4CKP - chains E and F of the 6 polymer chains in the assembly; structure by X-ray diffraction, 3.45 A resolution.

Chain E (and F):
Protein: Sas-6
From: Leishmania major
Notes: fragment: n-terminal domain and part of the coiled coil domain, residues 97-320; chain F of this document is another copy of the same molecule, construct and numbering; everything in this record applies to it too
Reference sequence: E9AFQ5 (E9AFQ5_LEIMA); residue numbers follow UniProt; this construct covers 97-320
Amino-acid sequence (226 residues; each row starts with the number of its first residue):
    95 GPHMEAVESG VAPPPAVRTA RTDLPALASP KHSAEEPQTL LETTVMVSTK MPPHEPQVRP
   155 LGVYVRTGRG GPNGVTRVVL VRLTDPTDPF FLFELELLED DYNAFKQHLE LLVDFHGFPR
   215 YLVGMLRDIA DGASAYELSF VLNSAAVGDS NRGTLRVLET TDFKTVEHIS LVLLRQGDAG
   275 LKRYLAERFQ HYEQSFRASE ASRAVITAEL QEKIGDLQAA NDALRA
Disordered / not traced: 95-129, 320 (chain F: 95-129, 319-320)
Sequence notes: expression tag (95-96)

How chain E and chain F interact:
Pairs across the interface - 52 pairs, chain E then chain F:
  Pro-183(E) / Ala-280(F)  hydrophobic
  Pro-183(E) / Gln-284(F)
  Phe-184(E) / Lys-276(F)
  Asp-272(E) / Lys-276(F)  salt bridge
  Leu-275(E) / Lys-276(F)
  Lys-276(E) / Phe-184(F)
  Lys-276(E) / Asp-272(F)  salt bridge
  Lys-276(E) / Leu-275(F)
  Lys-276(E) / Leu-279(F)
  Leu-279(E) / Lys-276(F)
  Leu-279(E) / Leu-279(F)  hydrophobic
  Leu-279(E) / Ala-280(F)  hydrophobic
  Leu-279(E) / Phe-283(F)  hydrophobic
  Ala-280(E) / Pro-183(F)  hydrophobic
  Ala-280(E) / Leu-279(F)  hydrophobic
  Arg-282(E) / Phe-283(F)
  Phe-283(E) / Arg-282(F)
  Phe-283(E) / Phe-283(F)  hydrophobic
  Phe-283(E) / Tyr-286(F)  hydrophobic
  Gln-284(E) / Pro-183(F)
  Tyr-286(E) / Phe-283(F)  hydrophobic
  Tyr-286(E) / Tyr-286(F)
  Tyr-286(E) / Glu-287(F)
  Tyr-286(E) / Phe-290(F)  hydrophobic
  Tyr-286(E) / Arg-291(F)  hydrogen bond
  Glu-287(E) / Tyr-286(F)
  Ser-289(E) / Phe-290(F)
  Phe-290(E) / Ser-289(F)
  Phe-290(E) / Phe-290(F)
  Phe-290(E) / Ser-293(F)
  Arg-291(E) / Tyr-286(F)
  Ser-293(E) / Phe-290(F)
  Ser-293(E) / Ser-293(F)
  Ser-293(E) / Glu-294(F)  hydrogen bond
  Ser-293(E) / Arg-297(F)  hydrogen bond
  Glu-294(E) / Ser-293(F)  hydrogen bond
  Ser-296(E) / Arg-297(F)  hydrogen bond
  Arg-297(E) / Ser-293(F)  hydrogen bond
  Arg-297(E) / Ser-296(F)
  Arg-297(E) / Ile-300(F)
  Ile-300(E) / Arg-297(F)
  Ile-300(E) / Thr-301(F)
  Thr-301(E) / Ile-300(F)
  Leu-304(E) / Gln-305(F)
  Leu-304(E) / Ile-308(F)  hydrophobic
  Gln-305(E) / Leu-304(F)
  Ile-308(E) / Leu-304(F)  hydrophobic
  Ile-308(E) / Ile-308(F)  hydrophobic
  Leu-311(E) / Asn-315(F)
  Ala-314(E) / Asn-315(F)
  Asn-315(E) / Ala-314(F)
  Leu-318(E) / Leu-318(F)  hydrophobic
Interface residues without a listed pair, chain E (31 interface residues in all): Pro-180, Arg-277, Gln-312
Interface residues without a listed pair, chain F (30 interface residues in all): Arg-277, Leu-311, Gln-312

In short:
31 residues of chain E and 30 residues of chain F are in contact; the contacts include 6 hydrogen bonds and 2
salt bridges. Among the polar pairs are Asp-272(E)/Lys-276(F), Tyr-286(E)/Arg-291(F) and
Ser-293(E)/Glu-294(F).
Chain E and chain F are both Sas-6 (Leishmania major); the structure, Structure of an N-terminal fragment of
Leishmania SAS-6 that contains part of its coiled coil domain, was determined by X-ray diffraction (same
publication as 4CKM and 4CKN).
